1TP5 - chains A and B; structure by X-ray diffraction, 1.54 A resolution.

# Chain A
Protein: Presynaptic density protein 95
From: Rattus norvegicus
Notes: fragment: third PDZ domain (residues 302-402)
Reference sequence: P31016 (DLG4_RAT); residues 302-402 here = UniProt positions 302-402
Sequence (119 residues; each row starts with the number of its first residue):
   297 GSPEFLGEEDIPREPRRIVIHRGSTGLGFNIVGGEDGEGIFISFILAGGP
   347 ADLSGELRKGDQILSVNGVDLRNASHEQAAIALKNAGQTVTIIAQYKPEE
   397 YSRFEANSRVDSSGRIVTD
Unresolved in the structure: 297-300
Differences from the reference sequence: cloning artifact (297-301, 403-415)

# Chain B
Protein: LYS-LYS-GLU-THR-TRP-VAL peptide ligand
Sequence (6 residues; each row starts with the number of its first residue):
   420 KKETWV

# Chain A / chain B interface
Pairs across the interface (22; chain A residue first):
  Gly322(A) - Val425(B)
  Leu323(A) - Val425(B)  hydrogen bond (backbone-backbone)
  Gly324(A) - Trp424(B)
  Gly324(A) - Val425(B)  hydrogen bond (backbone-backbone)
  Phe325(A) - Trp424(B)
  Phe325(A) - Val425(B)  hydrogen bond (backbone-backbone)
  Asn326(A) - Glu422(B)
  Asn326(A) - Thr423(B)
  Asn326(A) - Trp424(B)  hydrogen bond
  Ile327(A) - Glu422(B)  hydrogen bond (backbone-side chain)
  Ile327(A) - Thr423(B)  hydrogen bond (backbone-backbone)
  Val328(A) - Glu422(B)
  Glu331(A) - Lys420(B)  hydrogen bond (side chain-backbone)
  Ser339(A) - Glu422(B)  hydrogen bond
  Phe340(A) - Trp424(B)  hydrophobic
  Leu342(A) - Trp424(B)  hydrophobic
  His372(A) - Lys421(B)
  His372(A) - Glu422(B)
  His372(A) - Thr423(B)  hydrogen bond
  Ala376(A) - Thr423(B)
  Lys380(A) - Thr423(B)
  Lys380(A) - Trp424(B)
Interface residues without a listed pair, chain A (17 interface residues in all): Arg318, Glu373, Leu379

# Overview
Chain A and chain B form an interface of 17 and 6 residues respectively, with 9 hydrogen bonds. Polar contacts
include Gly324(A)-Val425(B), Asn326(A)-Trp424(B) and Ile327(A)-Glu422(B).
Chain A is Presynaptic density protein 95 (Rattus norvegicus) and chain B is LYS-LYS-GLU-THR-TRP-VAL peptide
ligand; the structure, Crystal structure of PDZ3 domain of PSD-95 protein complexed with a peptide ligand
KKETWV, was determined by X-ray diffraction.
